Entry 9KHO (X-ray diffraction, 2.16 A resolution); this record covers chains C and E of the 6 polymer chains in the assembly.

Chain C (and E):
Name: N-acylhomoserine lactonase
From: Salinicola salarius
Notes: EC 3.1.1.81; chain E of this document is another copy of the same molecule, construct and numbering; everything in this record applies to it too
UniProtKB: A0A455K4F1 (A0A455K4F1_9GAMM); residue numbers follow UniProt; this construct covers 1-261
Sequence (261 residues; numbered 1 to 261; the number before each row is that of its first residue):
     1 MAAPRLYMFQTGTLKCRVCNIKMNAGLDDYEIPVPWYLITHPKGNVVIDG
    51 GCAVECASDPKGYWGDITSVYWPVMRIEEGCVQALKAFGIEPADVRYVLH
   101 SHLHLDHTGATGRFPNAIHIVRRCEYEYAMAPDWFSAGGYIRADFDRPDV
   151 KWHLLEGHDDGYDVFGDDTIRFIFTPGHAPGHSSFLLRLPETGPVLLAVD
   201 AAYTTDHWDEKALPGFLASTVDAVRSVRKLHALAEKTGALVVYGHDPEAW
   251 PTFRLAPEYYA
Disordered / not traced: 1-4, 257-261 (chain E: 1-3, 256-261)
Differences from the reference sequence: engineered mutation Ile-77 (Glu in A0A455K4F1), Gly-157 (Asp in A0A455K4F1), Tyr-243 (Thr in A0A455K4F1), Leu-255 (His in A0A455K4F1)
Bound ions: Ni2+ site 1: His-102, His-104, His-178, Asp-200; Ni2+ site 2: Asp-106, His-107, Asp-200, His-245

Interface between chain C and chain E:
Residue-residue contacts - 7 pairs, chain C then chain E:
  Arg-123(C) with Asp-133(E), salt bridge
  Met-130(C) with Met-130(E); Ala-131(E), hydrophobic; Arg-142(E)
  Ala-131(C) with Met-130(E), hydrophobic
  Arg-142(C) with Arg-142(E)
  Asp-146(C) with Arg-142(E), salt bridge
Also at the interface, not in a pair above, chain C (8 interface residues in all): Tyr-126, Glu-127, Asp-133
Also at the interface, not in a pair above, chain E (7 interface residues in all): Arg-123, Tyr-126, Glu-127

Summary:
8 residues of chain C face 7 of chain E across their interface; the contacts include 2 salt bridges. Polar
pairs include Arg-123(C)/Asp-133(E) and Asp-146(C)/Arg-142(E). His-102(C), His-104(C), His-178(C) and
Asp-200(C) form the Ni2+ site 1. Asp-106(C), His-107(C), Asp-200(C) and His-245(C) coordinate Ni2+ site 2.
Both chains are N-acylhomoserine lactonase (Salinicola salarius). Entry 9KHO (Crystal structure of N-acyl
homoserine lactonase AhlX mutant M41(E77I/D177G/T243Y/H255L)) was determined by X-ray diffraction (same
publication as 9KHQ).
